Entry 5X6G (X-ray diffraction, 3.05 A resolution); this record covers chains A and C of the 4 polymer chains in the assembly.

== Chain A ==
Molecule: Mothers against decapentaplegic homolog 5
From: Mus musculus
Notes: fragment: MH1 domain
UniProtKB: P97454 (SMAD5_MOUSE); numbering as in UniProt (aligned over 1-143)
Amino-acid sequence (150 residues; numbered 1 to 150; the number before each row is that of its first residue):
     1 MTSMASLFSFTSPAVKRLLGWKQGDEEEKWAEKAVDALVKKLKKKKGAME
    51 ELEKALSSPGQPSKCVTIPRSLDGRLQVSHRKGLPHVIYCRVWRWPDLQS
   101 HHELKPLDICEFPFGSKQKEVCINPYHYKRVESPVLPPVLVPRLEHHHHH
Not modelled in the structure: 1-10, 133-150
Differences from the reference sequence: expression tag (144-150)
Ion coordination: Zn2+: Cys65, Cys110, Cys122, His127
Curated features (UniProtKB/Swiss-Prot):
  - binding site (Zn(2+)): Cys65, Cys110, Cys122, His127
  - modified residue: Thr2 (N-acetylthreonine)
Reported in the primary citation:
  - Zn2+ coordination: Cys65, Cys110, Cys122, His127
  - binding site for the 16-nt DNA strand (chain C): Arg75
  - binding site for the 16-nt DNA strand: Gln77, Lys82
  - mutagenesis - H80A: unchanged binding to palindromic SBE DNA

== Chain C ==
Molecule: 16-nt DNA strand
Sequence (16 nucleotides; row label = number of the first residue in the row):
     1 ATCAGTCTAGACATAC
Not modelled in the structure: 16

== Chain A / chain C interface ==
Contacting residue pairs (12; chain A residue first):
  Ala37(A) - DT8(C)  phosphate contact
  Ser71(A) - DG10(C)  phosphate contact
  Leu72(A) - DG10(C)  hydrogen bond to the phosphate
  Leu76(A) - DA9(C)  phosphate contact
  Gln77(A) - DT8(C)  phosphate contact
  Gln77(A) - DA9(C)  hydrogen bond to the phosphate
  Gln77(A) - DG10(C)  base contact
  Val78(A) - DT8(C)  phosphate contact
  Ser79(A) - DT8(C)  hydrogen bond to the phosphate
  Lys82(A) - DA9(C)  hydrogen bond to the base
  Lys82(A) - DG10(C)  hydrogen bond to the base
  Lys82(A) - DA11(C)  base contact
Also at the interface, not in a pair above, chain A (11 interface residues in all): Lys41, Arg75, His80

== In short ==
11 residues of chain A and 4 residues of chain C are in contact, with 5 hydrogen bonds. Polar contacts include
Lys82(A)-DA9(C), Lys82(A)-DG10(C) and Leu72(A)-DG10(C). From the paper: a binding site for the 16-nt DNA
strand at Gln77(A) and Lys82(A); H80A of chain A leaves binding to palindromic SBE DNA unchanged.
Chain A is Mothers against decapentaplegic homolog 5 (Mus musculus) and chain C is a 16-nt DNA strand; the
structure, Crystal Structure of SMAD5-MH1/palindromic SBE DNA complex, was determined by X-ray diffraction
together with 5X6H and 5X6M from the same study.
